PDB entry 9AX9 | X-ray diffraction, 2.00 A resolution | chains A and B of the 3 polymer chains in the assembly

# Chain A (and B)
Name: Protease 3C
From: Human enterovirus D68
Notes: EC 3.4.22.29, 3.6.1.15, 3.4.22.28, 2.7.7.48; chain B of this document is another copy of the same molecule, construct and numbering; everything in this record applies to it too
UniProtKB: A0A2K8BQT2 (A0A2K8BQT2_HED68); residues 1-181 here correspond to UniProt positions 1549-1729 (UniProt number = residue number + 1548)
Amino-acid sequence (182 residues; numbered 0 to 181; the number before each row is that of its first residue; numbering starts at 0):
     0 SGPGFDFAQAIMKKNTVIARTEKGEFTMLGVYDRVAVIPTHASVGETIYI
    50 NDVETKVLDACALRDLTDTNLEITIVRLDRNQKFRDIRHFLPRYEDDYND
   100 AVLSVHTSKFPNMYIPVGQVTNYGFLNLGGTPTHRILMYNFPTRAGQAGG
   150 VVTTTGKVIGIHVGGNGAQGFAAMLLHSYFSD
Not modelled in the structure: 181 (chain B: 0)
Construct notes: expression tag (0); conflict Arg76 (Lys1624 in A0A2K8BQT2); engineered mutation Ala147 (Cys1695 in A0A2K8BQT2)
From the paper describing this entry:
  - catalytic residues: His40 (citing earlier work)
  - binding site for 3B3C peptide: Glu24, Gly128, Thr142, Gly145, His161, Val162, Gly164 (from molecular simulation)
  - conformationally variable residues (loop rearrangement, side-chain flip): Leu125 to Gly129, Thr142, Arg143
  - contacts within the chain: Arg143-Gly166 (hydrogen bond)
  - binding site for 3B3C peptide: Asn126

# Interface between chain A and chain B
Residue-residue contacts - 23 pairs, chain A then chain B:
  Phe4(A) with Phe4(B), hydrophobic; Gln8(B); Asn111(B); Tyr113(B), hydrophobic
  Gln8(A) with Phe4(B); Gln8(B)
  Phe109(A) with Pro115(B)
  Pro110(A) with Pro115(B)
  Asn111(A) with Gly1(B), hydrogen bond (side chain-backbone); Phe4(B)
  Met112(A) with Tyr113(B); Pro115(B)
  Tyr113(A) with Phe4(B), hydrophobic; Asn111(B); Met112(B); Tyr113(B), hydrogen bond (backbone-backbone)
  Ile114(A) with Ile114(B), hydrophobic
  Pro115(A) with Phe109(B), hydrophobic; Pro110(B); Met112(B)
  Pro141(A) with Pro141(B); Arg143(B)
  Arg143(A) with Pro141(B)
Other interface residues (no listed pair), chain A (15 interface residues in all): Ser0, Gly1, Phe140, Ala167

# Overview
15 residues of chain A and 12 residues of chain B are in contact, with 2 hydrogen bonds. Polar contacts
include Asn111(A)-Gly1(B) and Tyr113(A)-Tyr113(B). From the paper: the catalytic residue His40(A); a binding
site for 3B3C peptide at Glu24(A), Gly128(A) and Thr142(A) among others.
Both chains are Protease 3C (Human enterovirus D68). Entry 9AX9 (Crystal Structure of Enterovirus 68 3C
Protease C147A Mutant with 3B3C peptide at 2.00 Angstroms) was determined by X-ray diffraction, deposited
together with 8FL5.
